8F7K - chains A and G of the 28 polymer chains in the assembly; structure by electron microscopy, 1.94 A resolution.

# Chain A (and G)
Name: Proteasome subunit alpha
Organism: Thermoplasma acidophilum
Notes: chain G of this document is another copy of the same molecule, construct and numbering; everything in this record applies to it too
Reference sequence: P25156 (PSA_THEAC); residue numbers follow UniProt; this construct covers 4-233
Sequence (230 residues; each row starts with the number of its first residue):
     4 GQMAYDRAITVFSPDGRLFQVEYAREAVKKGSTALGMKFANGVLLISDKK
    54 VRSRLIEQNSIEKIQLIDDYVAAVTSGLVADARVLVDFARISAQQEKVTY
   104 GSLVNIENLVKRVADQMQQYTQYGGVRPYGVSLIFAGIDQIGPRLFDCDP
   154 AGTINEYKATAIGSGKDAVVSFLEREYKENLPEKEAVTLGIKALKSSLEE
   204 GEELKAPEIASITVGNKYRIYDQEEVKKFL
Swiss-Prot annotation at these positions:
  - mutagenesis: K66 (K66A: Prevents PAN to associate with the proteasome and stimulate gate opening), L81 (L81A/E/G: Prevents PAN to stimulate gate opening), V82 (V82A: No effect on PAN's ability to stimulate gate opening; V82D/G: Prevents PAN to stimulate gate opening)
Ligand contacts:
  - ZYA (XIB; N-[(benzyloxy)carbonyl]-L-tyrosyl-D-alanine), molecule 1: G19, R20, L21, V24, R28, A154, T156
  - ZYA (XIB), molecule 2: A30, K33, G34, S35, K66, T78, S79, G80, L81, V82
What the authors report for this chain:
  - binding site for ZYA: G19, L21, V24, E25, K33, S35, K66, G80, L81, V82, A154
  - contacts within the chain: I12-V14 (hydrophobic contact), A11-I12 (hydrophobic contact), K66-T78 (hydrogen bond)
  - conformationally variable residues (loop rearrangement, order/disorder transition, side-chain flip): G4, I12, T13, P17, S50 to E65, I59 to K66
  - mutagenesis - I12A, I12F, I12T (6-fold), T13A (3.5-fold), T13I, V24F (14-fold), V24Y, E25A, I59DEL, A154F: increased catalytic activity
  - mutagenesis - I12F, I12T, V24F, I59DEL: abolished catalytic activity on PAN
  - mutagenesis - I12F, T13A, V24F, I59DEL, A154F: abolished catalytic activity on PA26
  - mutagenesis - T13A, A154F: decreased catalytic activity on PAN
  - mutagenesis - V24Y, E25A: unchanged catalytic activity on PAN
  - mutagenesis - I12T, T13I, V24Y: decreased catalytic activity on PA26
  - mutagenesis - I12A, E25A: unchanged catalytic activity on PA26

# Chain A / chain G interface
Residue-residue contacts - 59 pairs, chain A then chain G:
  M6(A) with Y8(G)
  D9(A) with Y8(G), hydrogen bond
  R10(A) with A7(G); Y8(G); V14(G)
  Q23(A) with V14(G); F15(G), hydrogen bond (side chain-backbone)
  Y26(A) with F15(G); S16(G); P17(G), hydrophobic; G19(G)
  E29(A) with P17(G); D18(G); G19(G)
  A30(A) with G19(G)
  K33(A) with D18(G), hydrogen bond (side chain-backbone)
  S56(A) with E177(G)
  R57(A) with K161(G); L176(G); E177(G), hydrogen bond (side chain-backbone); Y180(G), hydrogen bond (side chain-backbone)
  L58(A) with Y160(G); K161(G), hydrogen bond (backbone-backbone); A162(G); L176(G), hydrophobic; E177(G); Y180(G), hydrophobic
  I59(A) with E159(G); Y160(G), hydrophobic
  E60(A) with K41(G), salt bridge; E159(G), hydrogen bond (backbone-backbone); Y160(G); K161(G), salt bridge
  N62(A) with E159(G)
  S63(A) with E159(G)
  V82(A) with T156(G)
  A83(A) with Q121(G); A154(G)
  D84(A) with Q121(G), hydrogen bond
  R86(A) with K114(G); A117(G); D118(G), salt bridge; G155(G), hydrogen bond (side chain-backbone); I157(G)
  V87(A) with Q121(G)
  Y123(A) with Q125(G); Y126(G), hydrogen bond
  G128(A) with T13(G); Y126(G); G127(G), hydrogen bond (backbone-backbone)
  V129(A) with Q125(G); Y126(G), hydrophobic
  R130(A) with T13(G); F15(G); L21(G); T124(G), hydrogen bond (side chain-backbone); Q125(G), hydrogen bond (backbone-side chain)
  P131(A) with F15(G)
  Y132(A) with Q125(G)
Interface residues without a listed pair, chain A (30 interface residues in all): A27, L81, D90, G133
Interface residues without a listed pair, chain G (34 interface residues in all): I12, R20, N158, V173

# Summary
Chain A and chain G form an interface of 30 and 34 residues respectively; the contacts include 13 hydrogen
bonds and 3 salt bridges. Polar contacts include E60(A)-K41(G), E60(A)-K161(G) and R86(A)-D118(G). From the
paper: a binding site for ZYA at G19(A), L21(A) and V24(A) among others; I12A, I12F and I12T of chain A, among
others, increase catalytic activity; 10 substitutions were tested in all.
Both chains are Proteasome subunit alpha (Thermoplasma acidophilum). Entry 8F7K (Thermoplasma acidophilum 20S
proteasome - wild type bound to ZYA) was determined by electron microscopy, deposited together with 8F66 and
8F6A.
